6PL7 - chains A and T of the 3 polymer chains in the assembly; structure by X-ray diffraction, 2.50 A resolution.

# Chain A
Protein: DNA polymerase eta
Source organism: Homo sapiens
Notes: EC 2.7.7.7
UniProtKB: Q9Y253 (POLH_HUMAN); residues 1-432 here = UniProt positions 1-432
Amino-acid sequence (435 residues; row label = number of the first residue in the row; numbers below 1 keep their minus sign (Gly-2 is residue -2)):
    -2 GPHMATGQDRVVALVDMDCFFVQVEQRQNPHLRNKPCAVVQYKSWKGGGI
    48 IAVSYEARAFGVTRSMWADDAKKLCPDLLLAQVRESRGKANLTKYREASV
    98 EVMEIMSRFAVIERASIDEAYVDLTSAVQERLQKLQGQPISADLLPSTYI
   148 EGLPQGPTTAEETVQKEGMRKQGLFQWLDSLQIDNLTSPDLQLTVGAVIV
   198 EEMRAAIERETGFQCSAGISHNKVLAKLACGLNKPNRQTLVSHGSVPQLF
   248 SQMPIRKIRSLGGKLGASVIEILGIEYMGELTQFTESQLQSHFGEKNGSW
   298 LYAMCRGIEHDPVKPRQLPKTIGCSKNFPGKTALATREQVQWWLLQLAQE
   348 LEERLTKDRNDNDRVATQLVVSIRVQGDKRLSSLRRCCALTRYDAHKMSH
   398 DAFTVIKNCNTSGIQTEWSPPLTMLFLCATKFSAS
Unresolved in the structure: 155-159
Construct notes: expression tag (-2 to 0)
Curated features (UniProtKB/Swiss-Prot):
  - binding site (Mg(2+)): Asp13, Met14, Asp115, Glu116
  - binding site (Mn(2+)): Asp13, Met14, Asp115, Glu116
  - binding site (a 2'-deoxyribonucleoside 5'-triphosphate): Arg61
  - natural variant: Val37 (deletion: In XPV), Leu75 (deletion: In XPV), Arg93 (R93P: In XPV), Arg111 (R111H: In XPV), Thr122 (T122P: In XPV), Gly153 (G153D: In a breast cancer sample), Thr191 (T191P: In XPV), Gly263 (G263V: In XPV), Val266 (V266D: In XPV), Gly295 (G295R: In XPV), Arg361 (R361S: In XPV)
  - mutagenesis: Tyr52 (Y52A/F: Reduces DNA polymerase activity; Y52E: Reduces DNA polymerase activity. Increases fidelity of replication and reduces translesion bypass), Arg61 (R61A: Reduces enzymatic activity by two-thirds), Ser62 (S62G: Increased DNA polymerase activity and translesion bypass compared to wild-type), Ala68 (A68S/V: Severe reduction in thymine dimer translesion bypass), Asn324 to Pro326 (Reduces binding to chromatin and to monoubiquitinated PCNA. Abolishes binding to monoubiquitinated PCNA; when associated with 705-E--H-713 Del)
Metal / ion sites: Mg2+ site 1: Asp13, Met14, Asp115 (together with 1FZ); Mg2+ site 2: Asp13, Asp115, Glu116 (together with 1FZ) (shared with 1 residue of chain P)
Small-molecule neighbours: 1FZ (5'-O-[(R)-hydroxy{[(R)-hydroxy(phosphonooxy)phosphoryl]amino}phosphoryl]thymidine): Asp13, Met14, Asp15, Cys16, Phe17, Phe18, Ile48, Ala49, Tyr52, Arg55, Arg61, Ile114, Asp115, Glu116, Lys231

# Chain T
Molecule: 12-nt DNA strand
Sequence (12 nucleotides; each row starts with the number of its first residue):
     1 CATAATGACGCT

# Chain A / chain T interface
Residue-residue contacts (42; chain A residue first):
  Gln38(A) with DA4(T), hydrogen bond to the sugar; DA5(T), sugar contact
  Tyr39(A) with DA4(T), phosphate contact; DA5(T), hydrogen bond to the phosphate
  Trp42(A) with DA2(T), stacking on the base
  Ile48(A) with DA4(T), base contact
  Arg61(A) with DT3(T), hydrogen bond to the base; DA4(T), hydrogen bond to the base
  Ser62(A) with DT3(T), base contact
  Trp64(A) with DA2(T), phosphate contact; DT3(T), phosphate contact
  Lys86(A) with DT6(T), salt bridge to the phosphate
  Ala87(A) with DA5(T), sugar contact
  Leu89(A) with DA5(T), phosphate contact; DT6(T), phosphate contact
  Arg93(A) with DT6(T), salt bridge to the phosphate; DG7(T), salt bridge to the phosphate
  Lys293(A) with DG10(T), phosphate contact
  Lys311(A) with DC9(T), salt bridge to the phosphate
  Arg313(A) with DA8(T), salt bridge to the phosphate
  Pro316(A) with DA8(T), phosphate contact
  Lys317(A) with DA8(T), hydrogen bond to the phosphate; DC9(T), phosphate contact
  Thr318(A) with DG7(T), sugar contact; DA8(T), hydrogen bond to the phosphate
  Ile319(A) with DG7(T), phosphate contact
  Gly320(A) with DT6(T), sugar contact; DG7(T), hydrogen bond to the phosphate
  Cys321(A) with DT6(T), phosphate contact
  Ser322(A) with DA5(T), sugar contact; DT6(T), hydrogen bond to the phosphate
  Lys323(A) with DA5(T), phosphate contact
  Asn324(A) with DA4(T), hydrogen bond to the phosphate; DA5(T), hydrogen bond to the phosphate
  Pro326(A) with DC1(T), phosphate contact; DA2(T), sugar contact; DA4(T), phosphate contact
  Gly327(A) with DC1(T), hydrogen bond to the phosphate; DA2(T), hydrogen bond to the phosphate
  Thr329(A) with DA2(T), base contact
  Arg351(A) with DT6(T), salt bridge to the phosphate; DG7(T), salt bridge to the phosphate
Other interface residues (no listed pair), chain A (31 interface residues in all): Glu110, Arg111, Lys328, Glu347
Other interface residues (no listed pair), chain T (11 interface residues in all): DC11

# Overview
Chain A and chain T form an interface of 31 and 11 residues respectively, with 12 hydrogen bonds, 7 salt
bridges and 1 aromatic stacking contact. Among the polar pairs are Arg61(A)-DT3(T), Arg61(A)-DA4(T) and
Gln38(A)-DA4(T). Ligands of chain A: compound 1FZ.
Here chain A is DNA polymerase eta (Homo sapiens) and chain T is a 12-nt DNA strand. Entry 6PL7 (Structure of
human DNA polymerase eta complexed with A in the template base paired with incoming ...) was determined by
X-ray diffraction.
